5F4O - chains A and B; structure by X-ray diffraction, 1.59 A resolution.

Chain A (and B):
Molecule: Capsid protein VP1
From: Norovirus Hu/GII/JP/2015/GII.P17_GII.17/Kawasaki308
Notes: fragment: p domain; chain B of this document is another copy of the same molecule, construct and numbering; everything in this record applies to it too
Reference sequence: A0A0E4B1P1 (A0A0E4B1P1_9CALI); residue numbers follow UniProt; this construct covers 225-530
Amino-acid sequence (307 residues; numbered 224 to 530; the number before each row is that of its first residue):
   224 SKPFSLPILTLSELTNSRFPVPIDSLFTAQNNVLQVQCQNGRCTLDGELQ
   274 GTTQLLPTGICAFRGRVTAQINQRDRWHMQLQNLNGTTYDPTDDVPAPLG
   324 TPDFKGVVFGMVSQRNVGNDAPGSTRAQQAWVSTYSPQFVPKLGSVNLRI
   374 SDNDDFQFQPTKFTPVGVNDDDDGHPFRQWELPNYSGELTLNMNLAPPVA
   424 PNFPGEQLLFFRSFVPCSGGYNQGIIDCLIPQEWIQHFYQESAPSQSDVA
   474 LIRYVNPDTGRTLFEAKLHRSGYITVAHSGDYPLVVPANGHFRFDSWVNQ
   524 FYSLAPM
Not modelled in the structure: 256-257
Differences from the reference sequence: expression tag (224)

Interface between chain A and chain B:
Contacting residue pairs - 81 pairs, chain A then chain B:
  Pro230(A) - Gln463(B)
  Ile231(A) - Gln463(B)  hydrogen bond (backbone-side chain)
  Leu232(A) - Gln463(B)
  Ser235(A) - Leu279(B)
  Ser235(A) - Asn308(B)
  Glu236(A) - Leu279(B)
  Glu236(A) - Tyr462(B)
  Leu237(A) - Leu279(B)
  Thr238(A) - Leu279(B)
  Pro243(A) - Thr281(B)
  Pro245(A) - Leu279(B)  hydrophobic
  Leu278(A) - Leu232(B)  hydrophobic
  Leu279(A) - Ser235(B)
  Leu279(A) - Glu236(B)
  Leu279(A) - Leu237(B)
  Leu279(A) - Thr238(B)
  Leu279(A) - Pro245(B)  hydrophobic
  Pro280(A) - Pro280(B)  hydrophobic
  Thr281(A) - Pro243(B)  hydrogen bond (side chain-backbone)
  Thr281(A) - Pro245(B)
  Asn308(A) - Ser235(B)
  Phe332(A) - Met334(B)  hydrophobic
  Phe332(A) - Ala350(B)  hydrophobic
  Gly333(A) - Met334(B)
  Met334(A) - Phe332(B)  hydrophobic
  Met334(A) - Gly333(B)
  Met334(A) - Met334(B)  hydrophobic
  Met334(A) - Gln352(B)
  Met334(A) - Val389(B)  hydrophobic
  Ser336(A) - Pro439(B)
  Arg338(A) - Phe437(B)
  Arg338(A) - Val438(B)  hydrogen bond (side chain-backbone)
  Arg338(A) - Cys440(B)  hydrogen bond
  Arg338(A) - Asn445(B)  hydrogen bond (side chain-backbone)
  Arg338(A) - Gln446(B)  hydrogen bond (side chain-backbone)
  Arg338(A) - Gly447(B)
  Ala344(A) - Tyr444(B)
  Pro345(A) - Tyr444(B)
  Gly346(A) - Gly443(B)
  Gly346(A) - Tyr444(B)
  Ser347(A) - Gly443(B)
  Ser347(A) - Tyr444(B)
  Thr348(A) - Cys440(B)
  Thr348(A) - Ser441(B)
  Thr348(A) - Gly442(B)  hydrogen bond (side chain-backbone)
  Thr348(A) - Gly443(B)  hydrogen bond (side chain-backbone)
  Arg349(A) - Cys440(B)
  Arg349(A) - Gly442(B)
  Ala350(A) - Phe332(B)  hydrophobic
  Ala350(A) - Cys440(B)
  Ala350(A) - Ser441(B)
  Gln351(A) - Gln352(B)
  Gln352(A) - Met334(B)
  Gln352(A) - Gln351(B)
  Gln352(A) - Gln352(B)  hydrogen bond (backbone-side chain)
  Thr387(A) - Val389(B)
  Val389(A) - Met334(B)  hydrophobic
  Val389(A) - Thr387(B)
  Val438(A) - Arg338(B)  hydrogen bond (backbone-side chain)
  Pro439(A) - Ser336(B)
  Cys440(A) - Arg338(B)  hydrogen bond
  Cys440(A) - Thr348(B)
  Cys440(A) - Arg349(B)
  Cys440(A) - Ala350(B)
  Ser441(A) - Thr348(B)
  Gly442(A) - Thr348(B)  hydrogen bond (backbone-side chain)
  Gly442(A) - Arg349(B)
  Gly443(A) - Gly346(B)
  Gly443(A) - Ser347(B)
  Gly443(A) - Thr348(B)  hydrogen bond (backbone-side chain)
  Tyr444(A) - Ala344(B)
  Tyr444(A) - Pro345(B)
  Tyr444(A) - Gly346(B)
  Tyr444(A) - Ser347(B)
  Asn445(A) - Arg338(B)  hydrogen bond (backbone-side chain)
  Gln446(A) - Arg338(B)  hydrogen bond (backbone-side chain)
  Gly447(A) - Arg338(B)
  Tyr462(A) - Glu236(B)
  Gln463(A) - Pro230(B)
  Gln463(A) - Ile231(B)  hydrogen bond (side chain-backbone)
  Gln463(A) - Leu232(B)
Interface residues without a listed pair, chain A (48 interface residues in all): Val244, Gln337, Lys385, Phe437, Glu456, Gln459
Interface residues without a listed pair, chain B (47 interface residues in all): Val244, Leu278, Lys385, Glu456, Gln459

Summary:
48 residues of chain A face 47 of chain B across their interface, with 16 hydrogen bonds. Among the polar
pairs are Ile231(A)-Gln463(B), Thr281(A)-Pro243(B) and Arg338(A)-Val438(B).
Chain A and chain B are both Capsid protein VP1 (Norovirus Hu/GII/JP/2015/GII.P17_GII.17/Kawasaki308); the
structure, Protruding domain of GII.17 norovirus Kawasaki308, was determined by X-ray diffraction, deposited
together with 5F4J and 5F4M.
